Entry 8C84 (X-ray diffraction, 1.90 A resolution); this record covers chains A and B of the 4 polymer chains in the assembly.

[Chain A (and B)]
Molecule: MEF2D protein
Source organism: Homo sapiens
Notes: chain B of this document is another copy of the same molecule, construct and numbering; everything in this record applies to it too
UniProtKB: Q05BX2 (Q05BX2_HUMAN); numbering as in UniProt (aligned over 2-94)
Amino-acid sequence (93 residues; numbered 2 to 94; the number before each row is that of its first residue):
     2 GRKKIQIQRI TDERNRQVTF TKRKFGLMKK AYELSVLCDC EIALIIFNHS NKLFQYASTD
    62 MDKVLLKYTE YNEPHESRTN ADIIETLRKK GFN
Disordered / not traced: 92-94 (chain B: fully traced)

[How chain A and chain B interact]
Pairs across the interface (154; chain A residue first):
  I6(A) - L38(B)  hydrophobic
  Q7(A) - L38(B)
  I8(A) - Y33(B)
  I8(A) - E34(B)
  I8(A) - V37(B)
  Q9(A) - V37(B)
  Q9(A) - L38(B)
  R10(A) - V37(B)
  R10(A) - L38(B)
  R10(A) - D40(B)  salt bridge
  I11(A) - L38(B)  hydrogen bond (backbone-backbone)
  R17(A) - C39(B)
  T20(A) - C39(B)
  F21(A) - L35(B)  hydrophobic
  F21(A) - C39(B)
  F21(A) - C41(B)  hydrophobic
  R24(A) - E34(B)  salt bridge
  R24(A) - L35(B)
  R24(A) - L38(B)
  K25(A) - E77(B)  salt bridge
  F26(A) - T87(B)
  F26(A) - L88(B)  hydrophobic
  F26(A) - K91(B)
  L28(A) - L28(B)
  L28(A) - K31(B)
  L28(A) - A32(B)
  L28(A) - L35(B)  hydrophobic
  M29(A) - E77(B)
  M29(A) - R79(B)
  M29(A) - I84(B)  hydrophobic
  K30(A) - L88(B)
  K31(A) - L28(B)
  A32(A) - L28(B)
  Y33(A) - I8(B)
  Y33(A) - N81(B)
  Y33(A) - I84(B)  hydrophobic
  Y33(A) - I85(B)  hydrophobic
  E34(A) - I8(B)
  E34(A) - R24(B)  salt bridge
  L35(A) - R24(B)
  S36(A) - N81(B)  hydrogen bond
  V37(A) - I8(B)  hydrophobic
  V37(A) - Q9(B)
  V37(A) - R10(B)
  L38(A) - I6(B)  hydrophobic
  L38(A) - Q7(B)
  L38(A) - Q9(B)
  L38(A) - R10(B)
  L38(A) - I11(B)  hydrogen bond (backbone-backbone)
  L38(A) - R17(B)
  L38(A) - R24(B)
  C39(A) - R17(B)
  C39(A) - F21(B)
  C39(A) - H50(B)
  D40(A) - R10(B)  salt bridge
  D40(A) - N49(B)
  D40(A) - H50(B)
  C41(A) - F21(B)  hydrophobic
  C41(A) - F48(B)
  E42(A) - I46(B)
  E42(A) - I47(B)
  E42(A) - F48(B)  hydrogen bond (backbone-backbone)
  I43(A) - L45(B)  hydrophobic
  I43(A) - I46(B)
  I43(A) - I47(B)  hydrophobic
  A44(A) - A44(B)
  A44(A) - L45(B)
  A44(A) - I46(B)  hydrogen bond (backbone-backbone)
  L45(A) - I43(B)  hydrophobic
  L45(A) - A44(B)
  L45(A) - L45(B)  hydrophobic
  I46(A) - E42(B)
  I46(A) - I43(B)
  I46(A) - A44(B)  hydrogen bond (backbone-backbone)
  I46(A) - V65(B)  hydrophobic
  I46(A) - L66(B)  hydrophobic
  I46(A) - Y69(B)  hydrophobic
  I47(A) - E42(B)
  I47(A) - I43(B)  hydrophobic
  F48(A) - C41(B)
  F48(A) - E42(B)  hydrogen bond (backbone-backbone)
  F48(A) - V65(B)
  F48(A) - K68(B)
  F48(A) - Y69(B)
  F48(A) - Y72(B)  hydrophobic
  N49(A) - D40(B)
  N49(A) - C41(B)
  H50(A) - C39(B)
  H50(A) - D40(B)  salt bridge
  N52(A) - E42(B)
  N52(A) - K68(B)  hydrogen bond
  N52(A) - Y72(B)
  K53(A) - Y72(B)  hydrogen bond
  K53(A) - E74(B)  salt bridge
  L54(A) - Y69(B)  hydrophobic
  L54(A) - Y72(B)  hydrogen bond (backbone-side chain)
  L54(A) - H76(B)
  L54(A) - E77(B)
  F55(A) - E77(B)
  Q56(A) - Y69(B)  hydrogen bond
  Q56(A) - H76(B)  hydrogen bond
  Q56(A) - E77(B)  hydrogen bond (backbone-backbone)
  Q56(A) - S78(B)
  Q56(A) - R79(B)  hydrogen bond (backbone-backbone)
  Y57(A) - R79(B)
  Y57(A) - T80(B)
  Y57(A) - N81(B)  hydrogen bond
  A58(A) - R79(B)  hydrogen bond (backbone-backbone)
  A58(A) - T80(B)
  A58(A) - N81(B)
  S59(A) - N81(B)  hydrogen bond (backbone-backbone)
  M62(A) - Y69(B)
  V65(A) - I46(B)  hydrophobic
  V65(A) - F48(B)
  L66(A) - I46(B)  hydrophobic
  L66(A) - Y69(B)  hydrophobic
  K68(A) - F48(B)
  Y69(A) - F48(B)
  Y69(A) - L54(B)  hydrophobic
  Y69(A) - Q56(B)  hydrogen bond
  Y69(A) - M62(B)
  Y69(A) - L66(B)  hydrophobic
  Y72(A) - F48(B)  hydrophobic
  Y72(A) - N52(B)
  Y72(A) - K53(B)  hydrogen bond
  Y72(A) - L54(B)  hydrogen bond (side chain-backbone)
  P75(A) - K53(B)  hydrogen bond (backbone-side chain)
  H76(A) - K53(B)
  H76(A) - L54(B)
  H76(A) - Q56(B)  hydrogen bond
  E77(A) - K25(B)  salt bridge
  E77(A) - M29(B)
  E77(A) - F55(B)
  E77(A) - Q56(B)  hydrogen bond (backbone-backbone)
  S78(A) - Q56(B)  hydrogen bond
  R79(A) - M29(B)
  R79(A) - Q56(B)  hydrogen bond (backbone-backbone)
  R79(A) - Y57(B)
  R79(A) - A58(B)  hydrogen bond (backbone-backbone)
  T80(A) - A58(B)
  T80(A) - S59(B)
  N81(A) - Y33(B)
  N81(A) - S36(B)  hydrogen bond
  N81(A) - V37(B)
  N81(A) - Y57(B)  hydrogen bond
  N81(A) - A58(B)
  N81(A) - S59(B)  hydrogen bond (backbone-backbone)
  I84(A) - M29(B)  hydrophobic
  I84(A) - Y33(B)  hydrophobic
  I85(A) - Y33(B)  hydrophobic
  T87(A) - F26(B)
  L88(A) - K30(B)
  L88(A) - Y33(B)  hydrophobic
  K91(A) - K30(B)
Other interface residues (no listed pair), chain A (62 interface residues in all): T60
Other interface residues (no listed pair), chain B (62 interface residues in all): T20, T60

[In short]
Chain A and chain B each contribute 62 residues to their interface; the contacts include 29 hydrogen bonds and
8 salt bridges. Among the polar pairs are R10(A)-D40(B), R24(A)-E34(B) and K25(A)-E77(B).
Chain A and chain B are both MEF2D protein (Homo sapiens); the structure, Crystal structure of MADS-box/MEF2D
N-terminal domain complex, was determined by X-ray diffraction (same publication as 8Q9N, 8PDE, 8Q9P, 8Q9Q and
8Q9R).
